PDB entry 4LF6 | X-ray diffraction, 3.31 A resolution | chains A and K of the 21 polymer chains in the assembly

Chain A:
Molecule: 16S rRNA
Organism: Thermus thermophilus
Sequence (1522 nucleotides; each row starts with the number of its first residue; note: 43 numbers in that range are skipped by the numbering (no residue carries them; nothing is unmodelled there); a row labelled like 190A-190L holds insertion residues (190A, then the next letters in order); numbering starts at 0):
     0 UUUGUUGGAGAGUUUGAUCCUGGCUCAGGGUGAACGCUGGCGGCGUGCCU
    50 AAGACAUGCAAGUCGUGCGGG
    73 CCGCGGGGUUUU
    88 ACUCCG
    95 UGGUC
   101 AGCGGCGGACGGGUGAGUAACGCGUGGGU
  129A G
   130 ACCUACCCGGAAGAGGGGGACAACCCGGGGAAACUCGGGCUAAUCCCCCA
   180 UGUGGACCCGC
190A-190L CCCUUGGGGUGU
   191 GUCCAAAGGGCUUU
   216 GCCCGCUUCCGGAUGGGCCCGCGUCCCAUCAGCUAGUUGGUGGGGUAAUG
   266 GCCCACCAAGGCGACGACGGGUAGCCGGUCUGAGAGGAUGGCCGGCCACA
   316 GGGGCACUGAGACACGGGCCCCACUCCUACGGGAGGCAGCAGUUAGGAAU
   366 CUUCCGCAAUGGGCGCAAGCCUGACGGAGCGACGCCGCUUGGAGGAAGAA
   416 GCCCUUCGGGGUGUAAACUCCUGAA
   442 CCCGGGACGAAACCCCCGACGA
   474 GGGGACUGACGGUACCGGG
   494 GUAAUAGCGCCGGCCAACUCCGUGCCAGCAGCCGCGGUAAUACGGAGGGC
   544 GCGAGCGUUACCCGGAUUCACUGGGCGUAAAGGGCGUGUAGGCGGCCUGG
   594 GGCGUCCCAUGUGAAAGACCACGGCUCAACCGUGGGGGAGCGUGGGAUAC
   644 GCUCAGGCUAGACGGUGGGAGAGGGUGGUGGAAUUCCCGGAGUAGCGGUG
   694 AAAUGCGCAGAUACCGGGAGGAACGCCGAUGGCGAAGGCAGCCACCUGGU
   744 CCACCCGUGACGCUGAGGCGCGAAAGCGUGGGGAGCAAACCGGAUUAGAU
   794 ACCCGGGUAGUCCACGCCCUAAACGAUGCGCGCUAGGUCUCUGGGUCU
   848 CCUGGGGGCCGAAGCUAACGCGUUAAGCGCGCCGCCUGGGGAGUACGGCC
   898 GCAAGGCUGAAACUCAAAGGAAUUGACGGGGGCCCGCACAAGCGGUGGAG
   948 CAUGUGGUUUAAUUCGAAGXAACGCGAAGAACCUUACCAGGCCUUGACAU
   998 GCUAGG
 1003A G
  1004 AACCCGGGUGAAAGCCUGGGGUGCCCC
1030A-1030D GCGA
  1031 GGGGAGCCCUAGCACAGGUGCUGCAUGGCCGUCGUCAGCUCGUGCCGUGA
  1081 GGUGUUGGGUUAAGUCCCGCAACGAGCGCAACCCCCGCCGUUAGUUGCCA
  1131 GCGGUUCGGCCGGGCACUCUAACGGGACUGCCCGCGAAA
  1171 GCGGGAGGAAGGAGGGGACGACGUCUGGUCAGCAUGGCCCUUACGGCCUG
  1221 GGCGACACACGUGCUACAAUGCCCACUACAAAGCGAUGCCACCCGGCAAC
  1271 GGGGAGCUAAUCGCAAAAAGGUGGGCCCAGUUCGGAUUGGGGUCUGCAAC
  1321 CCGACCCCAUGAAGCCGGAAUCGCUAGUAAUCGCGGAUCAG
 1361A C
  1362 CAUGCCGCGGUGAAUACGUUCCCGGGCCUUGUACACACXGCCXGUXACGC
  1412 CAUGGGAGCGGGCUCUACCCGAAGUCGCCGGG
  1446 AGCCUACGGG
  1459 CAGGCGCCGAGGGUAGGGCCCGUGACUGGGGCGAAGUCGUAACAAGGUAG
  1509 CUGUACCGGAAGGUGCGGCUGGAU
 1532A C
  1533 CA
  1536 CUCCUUUCU
Not modelled in the structure: 0-4, 1532A, 1536-1541
Modified residues: PSU (pseudouridine-5'-monophosphate) at position 516, 7MG (7N-methyl-8-hydroguanosine-5'-monophosphate) at position 527, M2G (N2-dimethylguanosine-5'-monophosphate) at position 966, 5MC (5-methylcytidine-5'-monophosphate) at position 967, 2MG (2N-methylguanosine-5'-monophosphate) at position 1207, 5MC (5-methylcytidine-5'-monophosphate) at position 1400, 4OC (4n,o2'-methylcytidine-5'-monophosphate) at position 1402, 5MC (5-methylcytidine-5'-monophosphate) at position 1404, 5MC (5-methylcytidine-5'-monophosphate) at position 1407, UR3 (3-methyluridine-5'-monophoshate) at position 1498, PSU (pseudouridine-5'-monophosphate) at position 1540, PSU (pseudouridine-5'-monophosphate) at position 1541
Differences from the reference sequence: conflict C1533 (A2157 in M26923.1), A1534 (C2158 in M26923.1)
Ion coordination: Mg2+ site 1: U12, G22; Mg2+ site 2: U12, C526; K+ site 1 near U14 (its only coordinating residue here); Mg2+ site 3 near G21 (its only coordinating residue here); Mg2+ site 4 near C48 (its only coordinating residue here); Mg2+ site 5 near A53 (its only coordinating residue here); Mg2+ site 6 near G105 (its only coordinating residue here); Mg2+ site 7 near G107 (its only coordinating residue here); Mg2+ site 8: A109, G331; Mg2+ site 9: G115, A116, G117, G289; Mg2+ site 10: A116, G117, G289; Mg2+ site 11: C121, G124, U125, G236; 12 more K+ sites not listed; 64 more Mg2+ sites not listed
Ligand contacts:
  - neomycin (NMY), molecule 1: U45, G112, G113, C307, C308, G309, C355, A356, A389, C390, G391, G392, A393
  - neomycin (NMY), molecule 2: C58, A59, G371, C372, C386, U387, G388
  - neomycin (NMY), molecule 3: A119, A120, C121, G122, C123, G236, C237, G238, U239, C240, C241, C242, C280, G281, A282, G284, G285
  - neomycin (NMY), molecule 4: G567, G568, C569, G570, G575, G821, G874, C875, G876, C877, C880
  - neomycin (NMY), molecule 5: G610, A611, C612, C613, A614, C615, G616, A622, C623, C624, G625, U626, G627
  - neomycin (NMY), molecule 6: G1405, U1406, 5MC_1407, A1408, C1409, G1489, C1490, G1491, A1492, A1493, G1494, U1495, C1496

Chain K:
Protein: ribosomal protein S11
Organism: Thermus thermophilus
Reference sequence: P80376 (RS11_THET8); numbering as in UniProt (aligned over 1-129)
Chain sequence (129 residues; each row starts with the number of its first residue):
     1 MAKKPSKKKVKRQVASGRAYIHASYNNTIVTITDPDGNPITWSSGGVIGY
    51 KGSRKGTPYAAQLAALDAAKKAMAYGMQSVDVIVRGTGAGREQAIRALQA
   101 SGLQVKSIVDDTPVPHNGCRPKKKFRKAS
Not modelled in the structure: 1-10
Ion coordination: Mg2+: Asn26 (shared with G691(A), U692(A) of chain A)

How chain A and chain K interact:
Residue-residue contacts (82):
  G674(A) - His116(K)  base contact
  A675(A) - Val114(K)  hydrogen bond to the sugar
  A675(A) - Pro115(K)  base contact
  A675(A) - His116(K)  hydrogen bond to the base
  A675(A) - Gly118(K)  base contact
  A676(A) - Pro113(K)  sugar contact
  A676(A) - Val114(K)  sugar contact
  A676(A) - Pro115(K)  sugar contact
  A676(A) - Cys119(K)  base contact
  U677(A) - Cys119(K)  base contact
  G683(A) - Asn38(K)  hydrogen bond to the base
  G683(A) - Pro39(K)  base contact
  A684(A) - Asn38(K)  sugar contact
  A684(A) - Pro39(K)  hydrogen bond to the sugar
  G685(A) - Pro39(K)  sugar contact
  G685(A) - Ile40(K)  sugar contact
  G685(A) - Trp42(K)  sugar contact
  U686(A) - Trp42(K)  hydrogen bond to the sugar
  U686(A) - Tyr75(K)  phosphate contact
  A687(A) - Trp42(K)  sugar contact
  G688(A) - Trp42(K)  sugar contact
  G688(A) - Ser44(K)  hydrogen bond to the phosphate
  G688(A) - Gly46(K)  sugar contact
  G688(A) - Val47(K)  sugar contact
  C689(A) - Asn27(K)  hydrogen bond to the phosphate
  C689(A) - Ile29(K)  phosphate contact
  C689(A) - Ser44(K)  hydrogen bond to the phosphate
  C689(A) - Gly45(K)  phosphate contact
  C689(A) - Gly46(K)  hydrogen bond to the phosphate
  C689(A) - Lys55(K)  salt bridge to the phosphate
  G690(A) - Asn27(K)  hydrogen bond to the phosphate
  G690(A) - Ile29(K)  phosphate contact
  G690(A) - Lys55(K)  base contact
  G691(A) - Asn26(K)  hydrogen bond to the phosphate
  G691(A) - Lys51(K)  base contact
  G691(A) - Gly52(K)  base contact
  G691(A) - Lys55(K)  hydrogen bond to the base
  G691(A) - Lys124(K)  phosphate contact
  U692(A) - Asn26(K)  hydrogen bond to the phosphate
  U692(A) - Gly52(K)  base contact
  U692(A) - Ser53(K)  hydrogen bond to the base
  U692(A) - Lys124(K)  salt bridge to the phosphate
  A694(A) - Ser53(K)  hydrogen bond to the phosphate
  A695(A) - Gly52(K)  phosphate contact
  A695(A) - Ser53(K)  hydrogen bond to the phosphate
  A704(A) - Trp42(K)  base contact
  U705(A) - Ile29(K)  sugar contact
  U705(A) - Trp42(K)  base contact
  A706(A) - Ile29(K)  sugar contact
  A706(A) - Thr31(K)  hydrogen bond to the sugar
  A706(A) - Pro39(K)  base contact
  C707(A) - Tyr20(K)  phosphate contact
  C707(A) - Gly37(K)  hydrogen bond to the sugar
  C707(A) - Pro39(K)  base contact
  C707(A) - Arg85(K)  salt bridge to the phosphate
  C708(A) - Tyr20(K)  sugar contact
  C708(A) - Asp36(K)  sugar contact
  C708(A) - Gly37(K)  sugar contact
  C708(A) - Arg85(K)  salt bridge to the phosphate
  G714(A) - Cys119(K)  base contact
  A715(A) - Gly118(K)  base contact
  A716(A) - His116(K)  base contact
  A716(A) - Asn117(K)  hydrogen bond to the sugar
  A716(A) - Gly118(K)  base contact
  C717(A) - His116(K)  sugar contact
  C717(A) - Asn117(K)  sugar contact
  G718(A) - His116(K)  stacking on the base
  G718(A) - Asn117(K)  sugar contact
  A777(A) - Cys119(K)  base contact
  G778(A) - Cys119(K)  sugar contact
  G778(A) - Arg120(K)  hydrogen bond to the sugar
  C779(A) - Arg120(K)  sugar contact
  C779(A) - Pro121(K)  sugar contact
  C779(A) - Lys122(K)  phosphate contact
  A780(A) - Lys122(K)  phosphate contact
  A780(A) - Lys123(K)  hydrogen bond to the phosphate
  C796(A) - Lys123(K)  salt bridge to the phosphate
  C797(A) - Lys124(K)  phosphate contact
  G798(A) - Lys122(K)  salt bridge to the phosphate
  G1523(A) - Lys123(K)  salt bridge to the phosphate
  C1524(A) - Arg120(K)  salt bridge to the phosphate
  G1525(A) - Arg120(K)  salt bridge to the phosphate
Interface residues without a listed pair, chain A (37 interface residues in all): U1522
Interface residues without a listed pair, chain K (39 interface residues in all): His22, Ser24, Thr33, Lys71, Arg126, Ser129

Summary:
The interface between chain A and chain K involves 37 residues on one side and 39 on the other, with 21
hydrogen bonds, 9 salt bridges and 1 aromatic stacking contact. Polar pairs include A675(A)-His116(K),
G683(A)-Asn38(K) and G691(A)-Lys55(K). Chain A binds 6 copies of neomycin.
Here chain A is 16S rRNA and chain K is ribosomal protein S11, both from Thermus thermophilus. Entry 4LF6
(Crystal Structure of 30S ribosomal subunit from Thermus thermophilus) was determined by X-ray diffraction.
